Entry 5J2J (X-ray diffraction, 2.20 A resolution); this record covers chains A and T of the 4 polymer chains in the assembly.

Chain A:
Name: DNA polymerase beta
Organism: Homo sapiens
Notes: EC 2.7.7.7, 4.2.99.-
UniProt: P06746 (DPOLB_HUMAN); numbering as in UniProt (aligned over 1-335)
Sequence (335 residues; numbered 1 to 335; the number before each row is that of its first residue):
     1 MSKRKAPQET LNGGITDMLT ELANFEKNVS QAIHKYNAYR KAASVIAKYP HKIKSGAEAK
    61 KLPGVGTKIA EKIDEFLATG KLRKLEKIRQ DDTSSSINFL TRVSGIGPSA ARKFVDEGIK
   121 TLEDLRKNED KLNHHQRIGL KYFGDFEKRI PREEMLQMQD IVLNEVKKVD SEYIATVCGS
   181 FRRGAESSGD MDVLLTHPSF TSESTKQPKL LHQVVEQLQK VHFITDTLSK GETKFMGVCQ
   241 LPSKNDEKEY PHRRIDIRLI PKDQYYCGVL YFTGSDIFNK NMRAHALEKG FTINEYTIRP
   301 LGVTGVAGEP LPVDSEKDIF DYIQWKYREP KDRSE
Unresolved in the structure: 1-9
Ion coordination: Na+ site 1: Lys-60, Leu-62, Val-65 (shared with 1 residue of chain D); Na+ site 2: Thr-101, Val-103, Ile-106 (shared with 1 residue of chain P); Mg2+ site 1: Asp-190, Asp-192 (together with DUP); Mg2+ site 2: Asp-190, Asp-192, Asp-256 (together with DUP)
Residues lining bound ligands: DUP (2'-deoxyuridine 5'-alpha,beta-imido-triphosphate): Gly-179, Ser-180, Arg-183, Ser-188, Gly-189, Asp-190, Asp-192, Asp-256, Tyr-271, Phe-272, Thr-273, Gly-274, Ser-275, Asp-276, Asn-279

Chain T:
Molecule: Template Strand
Sequence (16 nucleotides; numbered 1 to 16; the number before each row is that of its first residue):
     1 CCGACATCGC ATCAGC

Interface between chain A and chain T:
Pairs across the interface (27; chain A residue first):
  His-34(A) with DC5(T), stacking on the base
  Asn-133(A) with DT12(T), phosphate contact
  Ser-229(A) with DC10(T), phosphate contact; DA11(T), sugar contact
  Lys-230(A) with DC10(T), hydrogen bond to the phosphate; DA11(T), hydrogen bond to the phosphate
  Gly-231(A) with DC10(T), phosphate contact
  Glu-232(A) with DC10(T), hydrogen bond to the phosphate
  Thr-233(A) with DG9(T), hydrogen bond to the phosphate; DC10(T), hydrogen bond to the phosphate
  Lys-234(A) with DG9(T), hydrogen bond to the base; DC10(T), hydrogen bond to the phosphate
  Arg-258(A) with DG9(T), sugar contact
  Lys-280(A) with DA6(T), salt bridge to the phosphate
  Arg-283(A) with DA6(T), hydrogen bond to the base; DT7(T), hydrogen bond to the sugar
  Ala-284(A) with DA6(T), sugar contact
  Leu-287(A) with DC5(T), phosphate contact; DA6(T), phosphate contact; DT7(T), phosphate contact
  Thr-292(A) with DT7(T), hydrogen bond to the phosphate
  Ile-293(A) with DT7(T), sugar contact
  Asn-294(A) with DT7(T), phosphate contact; DC8(T), hydrogen bond to the phosphate
  Glu-295(A) with DC8(T), sugar contact
  Tyr-296(A) with DC8(T), phosphate contact; DG9(T), hydrogen bond to the phosphate
Interface residues without a listed pair, chain A (21 interface residues in all): His-134, Leu-228, Arg-299

Overview:
The interface between chain A and chain T involves 21 residues on one side and 8 on the other, with 12
hydrogen bonds, 1 salt bridge and 1 aromatic stacking contact. Among the polar pairs are Lys-234(A)/DG9(T),
Arg-283(A)/DA6(T) and Arg-283(A)/DT7(T).
Chain A is DNA polymerase beta (Homo sapiens) and chain T is Template Strand; the structure, Ternary complex
crystal structure of DNA polymerase Beta with T:G mismatch at the primer terminus, was determined by X-ray
diffraction (same publication as 5J0O, 5J0P, 5J0Q, 5J0R, 5J0S, 5J0T and 16 further entries).
